PDB entry 3LFV | X-ray diffraction, 2.80 A resolution | chains A and B

Chain A (and B):
Protein: cGMP-specific 3', 5'-cyclic phosphodiesterase
From: Homo sapiens
Notes: EC 3.1.4.35; chain B of this document is another copy of the same molecule, construct and numbering; everything in this record applies to it too
Reference sequence: O76074 (PDE5A_HUMAN); numbering as in UniProt (aligned over 98-518)
Sequence (431 residues; each row starts with the number of its first residue):
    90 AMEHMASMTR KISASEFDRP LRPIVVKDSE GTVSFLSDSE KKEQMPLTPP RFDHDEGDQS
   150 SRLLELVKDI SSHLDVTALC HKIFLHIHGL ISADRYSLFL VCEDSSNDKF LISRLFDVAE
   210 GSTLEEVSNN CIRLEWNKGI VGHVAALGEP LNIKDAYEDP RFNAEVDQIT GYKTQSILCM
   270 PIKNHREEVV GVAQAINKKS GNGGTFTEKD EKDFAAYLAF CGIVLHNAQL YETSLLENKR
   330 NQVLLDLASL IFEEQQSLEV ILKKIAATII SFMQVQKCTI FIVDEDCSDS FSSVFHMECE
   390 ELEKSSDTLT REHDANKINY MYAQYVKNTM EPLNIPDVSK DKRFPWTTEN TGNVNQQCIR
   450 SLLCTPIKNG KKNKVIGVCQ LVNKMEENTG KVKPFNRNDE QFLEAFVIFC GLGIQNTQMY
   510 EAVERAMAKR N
Not modelled in the structure: 128-145, 395-406, 436-445 (chain B: 131-146, 209-217, 395-408, 435-446)
Differences from the reference sequence: expression tag (90-97, 519-520); engineered mutation Ser-149 (Cys in O76074)
UniProt features mapped onto this chain:
  - modified residue: Ser-102 (Phosphoserine)
What the authors report for this chain:
  - contacts within the chain: Asp-107/Ser-194 (hydrogen bond), Arg-108/Thr-322 (hydrogen bond), Arg-111/Glu-326 (hydrogen bond), Arg-111/Arg-329, Phe-124/Phe-498 (hydrophobic contact), Ser-194/Asn-485
  - self-association interface (contacts with another copy of this molecule); pairs are residue here / residue on that copy: Ser-123/Asp-335 (hydrogen bond), Phe-124/Asp-335 (hydrogen bond), Phe-124/Gln-331, Leu-125/Asp-335, Asp-127/Lys-328, Glu-297
  - conformationally variable residues (helix shift, loop rearrangement): Asp-193 to Asp-197, Val-207 to Glu-214, Val-216 to Arg-222, Glu-254 to Thr-259, Ser-289 to Gly-293
  - post-translational modification sites: Ser-102 (citing earlier work)
  - mutagenesis - C149S: increased expression

Chain A / chain B interface:
Residue-residue contacts (107; chain A residue first):
  His-93(A) with Ser-123(B)
  Lys-100(A) with Leu-125(B)
  Ser-102(A) with Lys-130(B)
  Glu-105(A) with Lys-130(B), salt bridge
  Ser-123(A) with Asp-335(B)
  Phe-124(A) with Gln-331(B), hydrogen bond (backbone-side chain); Leu-334(B), hydrophobic; Asp-335(B), hydrogen bond (backbone-side chain)
  Leu-125(A) with Ile-101(B), hydrophobic; Lys-328(B); Gln-331(B); Val-332(B), hydrophobic; Asp-335(B), hydrogen bond (backbone-side chain)
  Ser-126(A) with Lys-100(B), hydrogen bond (backbone-side chain); Gln-331(B)
  Asp-127(A) with Lys-100(B), salt bridge
  Gly-146(A) with Asp-147(B)
  Ser-149(A) with Ser-149(B); Ser-150(B); Leu-153(B)
  Leu-152(A) with Leu-153(B), hydrophobic
  Leu-153(A) with Ser-149(B); Leu-153(B), hydrophobic; Phe-309(B)
  Lys-157(A) with Ala-308(B); Phe-309(B); Ile-312(B)
  Ser-160(A) with Ile-312(B); Asn-316(B), hydrogen bond (backbone-side chain)
  Ser-161(A) with His-274(B); Ile-312(B)
  Leu-163(A) with Asn-316(B)
  His-274(A) with Ser-161(B)
  Ala-308(A) with Lys-157(B)
  Phe-309(A) with Leu-153(B); Lys-157(B)
  Ile-312(A) with Lys-157(B); Ser-160(B); Ser-161(B)
  Asn-316(A) with Ser-160(B), hydrogen bond (side chain-backbone); Leu-163(B)
  Leu-319(A) with Leu-163(B), hydrophobic; Tyr-320(B)
  Tyr-320(A) with Leu-319(B)
  Glu-321(A) with Lys-130(B)
  Ser-323(A) with Tyr-320(B); Ser-323(B), hydrogen bond
  Leu-324(A) with Arg-111(B); Glu-129(B)
  Leu-325(A) with Lys-130(B)
  Glu-326(A) with Asn-327(B)
  Asn-327(A) with Arg-111(B), hydrogen bond; Glu-326(B), hydrogen bond (side chain-backbone); Asn-327(B); Asn-330(B)
  Lys-328(A) with Leu-125(B); Ser-126(B); Asp-127(B), hydrogen bond (side chain-backbone); Glu-129(B)
  Asn-330(A) with Asn-327(B), hydrogen bond; Asn-330(B); Leu-334(B)
  Gln-331(A) with Arg-111(B); Phe-124(B); Leu-125(B); Ser-126(B), hydrogen bond (side chain-backbone)
  Val-332(A) with Leu-125(B)
  Leu-334(A) with Phe-124(B), hydrophobic; Asn-330(B); Leu-333(B), hydrophobic; Leu-334(B), hydrophobic
  Asp-335(A) with Ser-123(B), hydrogen bond; Phe-124(B), hydrogen bond (side chain-backbone)
  Ser-338(A) with Ile-497(B); Phe-498(B); Leu-501(B)
  Phe-341(A) with Phe-341(B), hydrophobic; Asn-505(B)
  Glu-342(A) with Gly-459(B); Lys-460(B), salt bridge; Gln-504(B); Asn-505(B)
  Glu-343(A) with Asn-505(B)
  Gln-344(A) with Gln-344(B), hydrogen bond; Asn-505(B)
  Gln-345(A) with Asn-505(B)
  Gly-459(A) with Glu-342(B)
  Lys-460(A) with Glu-342(B)
  Phe-498(A) with Leu-334(B), hydrophobic; Ala-337(B), hydrophobic
  Leu-501(A) with Ser-338(B)
  Gln-504(A) with Glu-342(B), hydrogen bond (side chain-backbone)
  Asn-505(A) with Phe-341(B); Glu-342(B); Glu-343(B); Gln-344(B)
  Met-508(A) with Gln-345(B); Tyr-509(B)
  Tyr-509(A) with Met-508(B); Val-512(B), hydrophobic
  Val-512(A) with Tyr-509(B), hydrophobic; Met-516(B), hydrophobic
  Glu-513(A) with Val-512(B)
  Ala-515(A) with Met-516(B)
  Met-516(A) with Val-512(B), hydrophobic; Met-516(B), hydrophobic
  Asn-520(A) with Arg-519(B)
Interface residues without a listed pair, chain A (63 interface residues in all): Met-97, Asp-117, Val-122, Ser-150, Val-156, Leu-333, Ala-337, Arg-519
Interface residues without a listed pair, chain B (62 interface residues in all): His-93, Val-122, Ser-128, Leu-152, Val-156, Leu-324, Glu-513, Ala-515

Overview:
63 residues of chain A and 62 residues of chain B are in contact, with 16 hydrogen bonds and 3 salt bridges.
Polar pairs include Glu-105(A)/Lys-130(B), Asp-127(A)/Lys-100(B) and Glu-342(A)/Lys-460(B). The paper reports
that C149S of chain A increases expression; a modification site at Ser-102(A).
Both chains are cGMP-specific 3', 5'-cyclic phosphodiesterase (Homo sapiens). Entry 3LFV (crystal structure of
unliganded PDE5A GAF domain) was determined by X-ray diffraction (same publication as 3MF0).
